3J9I - chains S and 1 of the 28 polymer chains in the assembly; structure by electron microscopy, 3.30 A resolution.

== Chain S ==
Name: Proteasome subunit alpha
Source organism: Thermoplasma acidophilum
Notes: EC 3.4.25.1
Reference sequence: P25156 (PSA_THEAC); residues 10-233 here = UniProt positions 10-233
Sequence (224 residues; numbered 10 to 233; the number before each row is that of its first residue):
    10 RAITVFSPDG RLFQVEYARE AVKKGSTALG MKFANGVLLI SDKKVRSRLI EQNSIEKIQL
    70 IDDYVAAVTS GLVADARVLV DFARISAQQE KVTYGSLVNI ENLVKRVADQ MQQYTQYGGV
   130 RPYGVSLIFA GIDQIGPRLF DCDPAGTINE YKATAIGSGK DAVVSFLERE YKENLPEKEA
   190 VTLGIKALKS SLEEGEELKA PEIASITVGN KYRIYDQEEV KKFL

== Chain 1 ==
Name: Proteasome subunit beta
Source organism: Thermoplasma acidophilum
Notes: EC 3.4.25.1
Reference sequence: P28061 (PSB_THEAC); residues 1-203 here correspond to UniProt positions 9-211 (UniProt number = residue number + 8)
Sequence (203 residues; row label = number of the first residue in the row):
     1 TTTVGITLKD AVIMATERRV TMENFIMHKN GKKLFQIDTY TGMTIAGLVG DAQVLVRYMK
    61 AELELYRLQR RVNMPIEAVA TLLSNMLNQV KYMPYMVQLL VGGIDTAPHV FSIDAAGGSV
   121 EDIYASTGSG SPFVYGVLES QYSEKMTVDE GVDLVIRAIS AAKQRDSASG GMIDVAVITR
   181 KDGYVQLPTD QIESRIRKLG LIL
From the paper describing this entry:
  - conformationally variable residues (loop rearrangement): Met22 to Asn24

== Interface between chain S and chain 1 ==
Pairs across the interface (18; chain S residue first):
  Glu99(S) - Arg70(1)  salt bridge
  Val101(S) - Asn85(1)  hydrogen bond (backbone-side chain)
  Thr102(S) - Leu82(1)
  Thr102(S) - Asn85(1)
  Tyr103(S) - Glu62(1)
  Tyr103(S) - Arg70(1)
  Tyr103(S) - Ala78(1)
  Tyr103(S) - Thr81(1)
  Tyr103(S) - Leu82(1)  hydrophobic
  Val107(S) - Tyr66(1)
  Val107(S) - Arg70(1)
  Asn108(S) - Arg70(1)  hydrogen bond (side chain-backbone)
  Glu110(S) - Gln69(1)
  Asn111(S) - Gln69(1)
  Asn111(S) - Arg70(1)  hydrogen bond
  Gln143(S) - Val72(1)
  Gln143(S) - Pro75(1)
  Arg147(S) - Arg71(1)
Other interface residues (no listed pair), chain S (12 interface residues in all): Gly104, Ile144
Other interface residues (no listed pair), chain 1 (12 interface residues in all): Asn73

== In short ==
The chain S/chain 1 interface involves 12 residues from each chain, with 3 hydrogen bonds and 1 salt bridge.
Polar pairs include Glu99(S)-Arg70(1), Val101(S)-Asn85(1) and Asn108(S)-Arg70(1). The paper reports
conformational variability at Met22(1).
Chain S is Proteasome subunit alpha and chain 1 is Proteasome subunit beta, both from Thermoplasma
acidophilum; the structure, Thermoplasma acidophilum 20S proteasome, was determined by electron microscopy.
